Entry 1YCG (X-ray diffraction, 2.80 A resolution); this record covers chains A and B.

[Chain A (and B)]
Name: Nitric oxide reductase
From: Moorella thermoacetica
Notes: EC 1.-.-.-; fragment: Scavenging Nitric Oxide Reducatase; chain B of this document is another copy of the same molecule, construct and numbering; everything in this record applies to it too
Reference sequence: Q9FDN7 (FPRA_MOOTH); numbering as in UniProt (aligned over 2-399)
Sequence (398 residues; numbered 2 to 399; the number before each row is that of its first residue):
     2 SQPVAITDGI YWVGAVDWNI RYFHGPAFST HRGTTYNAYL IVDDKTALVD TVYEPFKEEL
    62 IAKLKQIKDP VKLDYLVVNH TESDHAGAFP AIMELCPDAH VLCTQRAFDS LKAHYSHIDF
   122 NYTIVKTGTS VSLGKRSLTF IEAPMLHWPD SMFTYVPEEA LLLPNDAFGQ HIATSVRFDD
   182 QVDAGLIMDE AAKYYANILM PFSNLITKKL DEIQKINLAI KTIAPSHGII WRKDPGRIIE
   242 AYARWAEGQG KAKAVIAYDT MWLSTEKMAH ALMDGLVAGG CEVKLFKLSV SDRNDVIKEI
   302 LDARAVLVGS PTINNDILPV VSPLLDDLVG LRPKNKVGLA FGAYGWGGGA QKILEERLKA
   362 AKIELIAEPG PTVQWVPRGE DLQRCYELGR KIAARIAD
Bound ions: Zn2+ site 1: S2, E60 (shared with 1 residue of chain C); mu-oxo-diiron Fe: H81, E83, D85, H86, H148, D167, H228; Zn2+ site 2: H118 (shared with 1 residue of chain D); Zn2+ site 3: H271 (shared with 2 residues of chain C); Zn2+ site 4: H271, D275 (shared with 1 residue of chain C)
Small-molecule neighbours:
  - mu-oxo-diiron (FEO): H81, E83, D85, H86, H148, D167, S227, H228
  - FMN (flavin mononucleotide), molecule 1: H25, E83, H148, W149
  - FMN, molecule 2: T261, M262, W263, L264, S265, T266, P312, T313, I314, N315, N316, A344, Y345, G346, W347, G348, G349, W376
Swiss-Prot annotation at these positions:
  - binding site (Fe cation): H81, E83, D85, H148, D167, H228

[Chain A / chain B interface]
Residue-residue contacts (62):
  H25(A) with M262(B)
  G26(A) with T261(B); M262(B)
  P27(A) with D260(B); T261(B); S290(B); V321(B), hydrophobic
  Y54(A) with W263(B), hydrophobic
  E83(A) with W263(B)
  S84(A) with W263(B)
  D85(A) with W263(B)
  A114(A) with W376(B); V377(B)
  H115(A) with W376(B)
  M146(A) with W347(B), hydrophobic
  W149(A) with W347(B); W376(B), hydrophobic
  P150(A) with W347(B)
  D260(A) with P27(B)
  T261(A) with G26(B); P27(B)
  M262(A) with H25(B); G26(B)
  W263(A) with Y54(B), hydrophobic; E83(B); S84(B); D85(B)
  S290(A) with P27(B)
  R294(A) with P320(B)
  N315(A) with G331(B); L332(B)
  N316(A) with R333(B)
  D317(A) with D327(B); V330(B); G331(B)
  P320(A) with R294(B); P324(B); D328(B)
  V321(A) with P27(B), hydrophobic
  S323(A) with S323(B); D327(B), hydrogen bond
  P324(A) with P320(B); S323(B); P324(B), hydrophobic
  D327(A) with D317(B); S323(B), hydrogen bond; R358(B), salt bridge
  D328(A) with P320(B)
  V330(A) with D317(B)
  G331(A) with N315(B)
  L332(A) with N315(B)
  W347(A) with M146(B), hydrophobic; W149(B); P150(B)
  R358(A) with D327(B), salt bridge; R358(B)
  W376(A) with S111(B); A114(B); H115(B); W149(B), hydrophobic
  V377(A) with A114(B); H115(B)
Other interface residues (no listed pair), chain A (41 interface residues in all): A28, R107, S111, H148, P202, I318, L319
Other interface residues (no listed pair), chain B (38 interface residues in all): P202, I318, L319

[Overview]
Chain A and chain B form an interface of 41 and 38 residues respectively, with 2 hydrogen bonds and 2 salt
bridges. Among the polar pairs are D327(A)-R358(B) and S323(A)-D327(B). Bound to chain A: mu-oxo-diiron and
flavin mononucleotide.
Both chains are Nitric oxide reductase (Moorella thermoacetica). Entry 1YCG (X-ray Structures of Moorella
thermoacetica FprA. Novel Diiron Site Structure and Mechanistic Insights into a Scavenging ...) was determined
by X-ray diffraction, deposited together with 1YCF and 1YCH.
